PDB entry 7X76 | electron microscopy, 3.67 A resolution | chains M and P of the 13 polymer chains in the assembly

# Chain M
Name: Putative metal uptake regulation protein
From: Streptomyces coelicolor A3(2)
UniProt: Q9L2H5 (Q9L2H5_STRCO); residues 1-139 here = UniProt positions 1-139
Amino-acid sequence (159 residues; each row starts with the number of its first residue; numbers below 1 keep their minus sign (Met-19 is residue -19)):
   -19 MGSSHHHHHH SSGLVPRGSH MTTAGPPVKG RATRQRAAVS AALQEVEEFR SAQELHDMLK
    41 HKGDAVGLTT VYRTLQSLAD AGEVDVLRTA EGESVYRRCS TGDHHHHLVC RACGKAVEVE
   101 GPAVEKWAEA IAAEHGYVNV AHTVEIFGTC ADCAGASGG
Unresolved in the structure: -19 to 5, 137-139
Construct notes: initiating methionine (-19); expression tag (-18 to 0)
Ion coordination: Zn2+ site 1: Cys79, His85, His87; Zn2+ site 2: His84, His86, Glu105, His122; Zn2+ site 3: Cys90, Cys93, Cys130, Cys133
From the paper describing this entry:
  - mutagenesis - R11A, D37A/H41A, R53A: decreased binding to the 84-nt DNA strand

# Chain P
Molecule: 84-nt DNA strand
Sequence (84 nucleotides; each row starts with the number of its first residue):
     1 GGCGACCCGG CGCCCGCTAC GGAGTCAACT ACGGGTAGGG GGTATCGGGC AACGCGGCAC
    61 TGAACACCGT TGTCATGTGC CTTG

# Chain M / chain P interface
Residue-residue contacts - 17 pairs, chain M then chain P:
  Arg11(M) - DC58(P)  sugar contact
  Arg11(M) - DA59(P)  salt bridge to the phosphate
  Thr13(M) - DC60(P)  phosphate contact
  Gln15(M) - DC60(P)  phosphate contact
  Gln15(M) - DT61(P)  phosphate contact
  Arg16(M) - DA59(P)  salt bridge to the phosphate
  Arg16(M) - DC60(P)  phosphate contact
  Ala45(M) - DT61(P)  phosphate contact
  Ala45(M) - DG62(P)  phosphate contact
  Gly47(M) - DT61(P)  hydrogen bond to the phosphate
  Gly47(M) - DG62(P)  sugar contact
  Thr49(M) - DT61(P)  base contact
  Thr49(M) - DG62(P)  hydrogen bond to the base
  Thr50(M) - DC60(P)  sugar contact
  Thr50(M) - DT61(P)  base contact
  Arg53(M) - DT61(P)  base contact
  Arg53(M) - DG62(P)  base contact
Also at the interface, not in a pair above, chain M (12 interface residues in all): Gly10, Val46, Thr54
Also at the interface, not in a pair above, chain P (6 interface residues in all): DA63

# Summary
The interface between chain M and chain P involves 12 residues on one side and 6 on the other, with 2 hydrogen
bonds and 2 salt bridges. Among the polar pairs are Thr49(M)-DG62(P), Gly47(M)-DT61(P) and Arg11(M)-DA59(P).
The paper reports that R11A, D37A/H41A and R53A of chain M reduce binding to the 84-nt DNA strand.
Chain M is Putative metal uptake regulation protein (Streptomyces coelicolor A3(2)) and chain P is an 84-nt
DNA strand; the structure, Cryo-EM structure of Streptomyces coelicolor RNAP-promoter open complex with two
Zur dimers, was determined by electron microscopy (same publication as 7VO0, 7VO9, 7VPD, 7VPZ, 7X74 and 7X75).
